PDB entry 8AIB | X-ray diffraction, 2.20 A resolution | chains A and B

# Chain A (and B)
Protein: Glutathione S-transferase family protein
Organism: Synechocystis sp. PCC 6803
Notes: chain B of this document is another copy of the same molecule, construct and numbering; everything in this record applies to it too
UniProtKB: A0A8F1AEX2 (A0A8F1AEX2_9SYNC); numbering as in UniProt (aligned over 1-184)
Chain sequence (192 residues; row label = number of the first residue in the row):
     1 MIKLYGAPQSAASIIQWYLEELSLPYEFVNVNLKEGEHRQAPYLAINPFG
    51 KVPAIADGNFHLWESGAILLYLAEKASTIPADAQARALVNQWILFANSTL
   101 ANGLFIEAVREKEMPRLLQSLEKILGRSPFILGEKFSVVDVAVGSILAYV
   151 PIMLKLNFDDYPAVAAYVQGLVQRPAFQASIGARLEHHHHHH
Not modelled in the structure: 184-192
Sequence notes: engineered mutation A11 (Arg in A0A8F1AEX2); expression tag (185-192)
Residues lining bound ligands:
  - glutathione (GSH), molecule 1: Q9, S10, L33, H38, R39, G50, K51, V52, P53, E64, S65, N97
  - glutathione (GSH), molecule 2: S98, T99, K112, E113, R116
What the authors report for this chain:
  - contacts within the chain: A7-S10 (hydrogen bond), S10-A12 (hydrogen bond)
  - mutagenesis - S10A, S10C, S10T: decreased catalytic activity
  - mutagenesis - S10T: unchanged binding to glutathione
  - mutagenesis - S10A: decreased binding to glutathione
  - mutagenesis - S10C: increased catalytic activity on HED

# Chain A / chain B interface
Contacting residue pairs (68):
  R39(A) - R116(B)
  P48(A) - S120(B)  hydrogen bond (backbone-side chain)
  F49(A) - W92(B)  hydrophobic
  F49(A) - F95(B)  hydrophobic
  F49(A) - L117(B)
  F49(A) - S120(B)
  K51(A) - E113(B)  salt bridge
  F60(A) - Q84(B)
  F60(A) - A87(B)  hydrophobic
  F60(A) - L88(B)  hydrophobic
  H61(A) - L88(B)
  L62(A) - A87(B)
  L62(A) - Q91(B)
  W63(A) - Q91(B)  hydrogen bond (backbone-side chain)
  W63(A) - W92(B)  hydrophobic
  W63(A) - F95(B)  hydrophobic
  E64(A) - Q91(B)
  E64(A) - L94(B)
  E64(A) - F95(B)
  E64(A) - S98(B)  hydrogen bond
  E64(A) - T99(B)  hydrogen bond
  A67(A) - N90(B)
  A67(A) - Q91(B)
  A67(A) - L94(B)
  L70(A) - N90(B)
  Y71(A) - A83(B)
  Y71(A) - Q84(B)  hydrogen bond
  Y71(A) - A87(B)  hydrophobic
  E74(A) - A83(B)
  E74(A) - R86(B)  salt bridge
  A83(A) - Y71(B)
  A83(A) - E74(B)
  Q84(A) - F60(B)
  Q84(A) - Y71(B)  hydrogen bond
  R86(A) - E74(B)  salt bridge
  R86(A) - R86(B)
  A87(A) - F60(B)  hydrophobic
  A87(A) - L62(B)
  A87(A) - Y71(B)  hydrophobic
  L88(A) - F60(B)  hydrophobic
  L88(A) - H61(B)
  N90(A) - L70(B)
  Q91(A) - L62(B)
  Q91(A) - W63(B)  hydrogen bond (side chain-backbone)
  Q91(A) - E64(B)
  Q91(A) - A67(B)
  W92(A) - F49(B)  hydrophobic
  W92(A) - W63(B)  hydrophobic
  L94(A) - E64(B)
  L94(A) - L94(B)  hydrophobic
  L94(A) - N97(B)
  F95(A) - F49(B)  hydrophobic
  F95(A) - W63(B)  hydrophobic
  F95(A) - E64(B)
  N97(A) - L94(B)
  N97(A) - S98(B)
  S98(A) - E64(B)  hydrogen bond
  S98(A) - N97(B)
  T99(A) - K51(B)
  T99(A) - E64(B)  hydrogen bond
  N102(A) - N102(B)
  I106(A) - I106(B)  hydrophobic
  E113(A) - K51(B)  salt bridge
  R116(A) - R39(B)
  L117(A) - F49(B)
  S120(A) - P48(B)  hydrogen bond (side chain-backbone)
  S120(A) - F49(B)
  L121(A) - F49(B)  hydrophobic
Other interface residues (no listed pair), chain A (38 interface residues in all): D57, G66, I93, Q119, I124
Other interface residues (no listed pair), chain B (38 interface residues in all): H38, G66, I93, Q119, L121, I124

# Overview
Chain A and chain B each contribute 38 residues to their interface, with 10 hydrogen bonds and 4 salt bridges.
Polar pairs include K51(A)-E113(B), E74(A)-R86(B) and P48(A)-S120(B). Ligands of chain A: glutathione. The
paper reports that S10A, S10C and S10T of chain A reduce catalytic activity; contacts within the chain
involving A7(A), S10(A) and A12(A).
Chain A and chain B are both Glutathione S-transferase family protein (Synechocystis sp. PCC 6803); the
structure, R11A variant of glutathione transferase Chi 1 from Synechocystis sp. PCC 6803 in complex with
glutathione, was determined by X-ray diffraction (same publication as 8AI8 and 8AI9).
